8S3B - chains D and I of the 6 polymer chains in the assembly; structure by X-ray diffraction, 2.30 A resolution.

[Chain D (and I)]
Molecule: Glutamate dehydrogenase
From: Arabidopsis thaliana
Notes: chain I of this document is another copy of the same molecule, construct and numbering; everything in this record applies to it too
UniProt: G7JYL4 (G7JYL4_MEDTR); residues 1-411 here = UniProt positions 1-411
Chain sequence (414 residues; numbered -2 to 411; the number before each row is that of its first residue; numbers below 1 keep their minus sign (Ser-2 is residue -2)):
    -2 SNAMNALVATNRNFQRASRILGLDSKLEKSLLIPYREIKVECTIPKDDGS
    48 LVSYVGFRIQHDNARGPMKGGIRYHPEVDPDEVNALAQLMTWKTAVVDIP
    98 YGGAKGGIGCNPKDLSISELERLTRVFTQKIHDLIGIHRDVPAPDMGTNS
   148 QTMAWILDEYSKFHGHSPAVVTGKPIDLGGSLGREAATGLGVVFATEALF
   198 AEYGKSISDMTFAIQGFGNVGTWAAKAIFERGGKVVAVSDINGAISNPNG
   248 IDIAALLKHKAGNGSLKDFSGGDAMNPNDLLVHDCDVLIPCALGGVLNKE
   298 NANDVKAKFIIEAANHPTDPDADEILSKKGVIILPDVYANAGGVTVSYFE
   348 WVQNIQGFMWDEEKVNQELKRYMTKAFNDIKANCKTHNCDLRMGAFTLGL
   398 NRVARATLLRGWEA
Disordered / not traced: -2 to -1 (chain I: -2 to 2)
Construct notes: expression tag (-2 to 0)
Ion coordination: Ca2+ site 1: Ser27, Ile30 (shared with 1 residue of chain A); Ca2+ site 2: Glu38 (shared with 2 residues of chain A)
Small-molecule neighbours:
  - 3-(1H-1,2,3,4-tetrazol-5-yl)benzoic acid (A1H40): Lys66, Gly67, Gly68, Met87, Ala101, Lys102, Ala140, Asp142, Thr169, Thr185, Gly340, Val341, Ser344
  - NAD (nicotinamide-adenine-dinucleotide): Thr185, Gln212, Gly213, Phe214, Gly215, Asn216, Val217, Gly218, Ser236, Asp237, Ile238, Cys288, Ala289, Leu290, Ala310, Ala311, Asn312, Asn337

[How chain D and chain I interact]
Contacting residue pairs (42; chain D residue first):
  Ala61(D) with Leu175(I)
  Gly63(D) with His163(I)
  Pro64(D) with His163(I)
  His135(D) with His163(I)
  Tyr345(D) with Gly354(I), hydrogen bond (side chain-backbone); Phe355(I)
  Phe346(D) with Phe355(I), hydrophobic
  Trp348(D) with Gly354(I)
  Val349(D) with Gln353(I); Gly354(I); Phe355(I), hydrophobic
  Ile352(D) with Ile352(I)
  Gln353(D) with Gln353(I), hydrogen bond (side chain-backbone); Phe355(I)
  Trp357(D) with Phe355(I), hydrophobic
  Glu365(D) with Phe355(I)
  Arg368(D) with Phe355(I)
  Tyr369(D) with Phe355(I)
  Arg402(D) with Asp174(I), salt bridge
  Ala403(D) with Leu175(I), hydrophobic
  Leu406(D) with Gln148(I), hydrogen bond (backbone-side chain); Ala151(I); Trp152(I); Pro172(I), hydrophobic; Asp174(I); Leu175(I), hydrophobic
  Arg407(D) with Arg122(I), hydrogen bond (backbone-side chain); Trp152(I); Asp155(I), salt bridge; His163(I); Leu175(I)
  Gly408(D) with Glu118(I); Arg122(I)
  Trp409(D) with Glu118(I), hydrogen bond (backbone-side chain)
  Glu410(D) with Ser115(I); Glu118(I), hydrogen bond (backbone-side chain); Arg119(I), salt bridge; Arg122(I), hydrogen bond (backbone-side chain)
  Ala411(D) with Arg122(I); Gln126(I); Glu156(I); Lys159(I), hydrogen bond (backbone-side chain)
Interface residues without a listed pair, chain D (23 interface residues in all): Arg136
Interface residues without a listed pair, chain I (21 interface residues in all): Gly162, Met356

[Summary]
Chain D and chain I form an interface of 23 and 21 residues respectively; the contacts include 8 hydrogen
bonds and 3 salt bridges. Polar pairs include Arg402(D)-Asp174(I), Arg407(D)-Asp155(I) and
Glu410(D)-Arg119(I). Bound to chain D: 3-(1H-1,2,3,4-tetrazol-5-yl)benzoic acid and NAD.
Both chains are Glutamate dehydrogenase (Arabidopsis thaliana). Entry 8S3B (Crystal structure of Medicago
truncatula glutamate dehydrogenase 2 in complex with 3-(1H-Tetrazol-5-yl)benzoic acid and NAD) was determined
by X-ray diffraction (same publication as 8S38, 8S39, 8S3A, 8S3C and 8S3D).
